PDB entry 5DBO | X-ray diffraction, 3.00 A resolution | chains B and C of the 4 polymer chains in the assembly

== Chain B ==
Protein: Translation initiation factor eIF2b-like protein
From: Chaetomium thermophilum
UniProt: G0SEE6 (G0SEE6_CHATD); the construct has insertions or renumbered stretches relative to UniProt, so the offset changes along the chain: 1-92 = UniProt 1-92; 149-419 = UniProt 118-388
Amino-acid sequence (419 residues; row label = number of the first residue in the row):
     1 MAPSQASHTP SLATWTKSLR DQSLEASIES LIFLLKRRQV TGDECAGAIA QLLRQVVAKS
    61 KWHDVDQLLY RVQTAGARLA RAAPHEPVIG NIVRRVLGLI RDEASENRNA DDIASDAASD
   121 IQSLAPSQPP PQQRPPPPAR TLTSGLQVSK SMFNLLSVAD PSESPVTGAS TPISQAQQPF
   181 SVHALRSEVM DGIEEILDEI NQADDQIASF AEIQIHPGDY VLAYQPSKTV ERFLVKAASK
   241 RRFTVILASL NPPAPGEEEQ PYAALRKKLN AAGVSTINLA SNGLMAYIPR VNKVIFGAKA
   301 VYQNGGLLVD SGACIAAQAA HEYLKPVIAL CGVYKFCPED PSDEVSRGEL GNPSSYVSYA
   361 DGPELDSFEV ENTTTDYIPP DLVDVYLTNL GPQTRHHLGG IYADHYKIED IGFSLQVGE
Not modelled in the structure: 1-9, 106-178, 352-372, 407-419
Differences from the reference sequence: linker (93-148)

== Chain C ==
Protein: Translation initiation factor eif-2b-like protein
From: Chaetomium thermophilum
UniProt: G0S811 (G0S811_CHATD); residue numbers follow UniProt; this construct covers 1-466
Amino-acid sequence (466 residues; numbered 1 to 466; the number before each row is that of its first residue):
     1 MAAEGYGAAS PATATTQDGA KGAAPPNPAA SINSPAPAAN PEKLTPAQLK AKAKAEKQAR
    61 RAAAKEAKSA VAAAGQPAQQ SGSAGADSKG AAKGKGKQEG QQVPPKGVLV HRPSVSGRRP
   121 SIMVVEKDAR SGIPECFSHI PMAKRIPTSQ AHKDVHPAVL AVGQQMATFA LKDSISRLKA
   181 TLLAFRKVIE SYETPKGNSL SRHFVPHVLN PQIEYLTECR PMCFAMGNAI RLLKAKVNKF
   241 DINTPEDEAK EGLLEWIDFL INERITLAEY VIARNAAQSI NDGDTIVTYG RHRLVEKTLL
   301 RARKEGKSFN VTVLDDPYVG EGKELAKVLR HAGIPVLYSP NLGGLRSKVP AASNVFLGGE
   361 AIFANGSLHA PSGTADVAMA ATNAGAKVIV LCETINFDRE RVSVDALTYN EIDPERNTGD
   421 CFRLLFDNTH ERYITGVITE IEFGGGNSPA QAILALLRKQ EDPLIA
Not modelled in the structure: 1-126, 147-149, 442-466

== Chain B / chain C interface ==
Pairs across the interface (21):
  Ile213(B) with Thr408(C); Tyr409(C)
  Gln214(B) with Val402(C)
  His216(B) with His139(C); Asp405(C), salt bridge; Leu407(C); Thr408(C), hydrogen bond
  Pro217(B) with Glu135(C); Cys136(C); His139(C)
  Arg241(B) with His139(C)
  Arg242(B) with Glu135(C), salt bridge
  Lys293(B) with Asp405(C), salt bridge
  Leu324(B) with Arg432(C)
  Pro326(B) with Val404(C), hydrophobic
  Asp384(B) with Val404(C)
  Val385(B) with Val404(C), hydrophobic
  Pro392(B) with Glu400(C); Val402(C)
  Thr394(B) with Ala364(C); Asn365(C)
Other interface residues (no listed pair), chain C (16 interface residues in all): Ser138, Arg401, Tyr433

== Overview ==
13 residues of chain B and 16 residues of chain C are in contact, with 1 hydrogen bond and 3 salt bridges.
Polar pairs include His216(B)-Asp405(C), Arg242(B)-Glu135(C) and Lys293(B)-Asp405(C).
Here chain B is Translation initiation factor eIF2b-like protein and chain C is Translation initiation factor
eif-2b-like protein, both from Chaetomium thermophilum. Entry 5DBO (Crystal structure of the tetrameric
eIF2B-beta2-delta2 complex from C. thermophilum) was determined by X-ray diffraction together with 4ZEM and
4ZEO from the same study.
